Entry 8ARK (X-ray diffraction, 3.22 A resolution); this record covers chain A.

Chain A:
Molecule: ATP-dependent RNA helicase DBP2
From: Saccharomyces cerevisiae
Notes: EC 3.6.4.13
Reference sequence: P24783 (DBP2_YEAST); numbering as in UniProt (aligned over 1-546)
Amino-acid sequence (546 residues; numbered 1 to 546; the number before each row is that of its first residue):
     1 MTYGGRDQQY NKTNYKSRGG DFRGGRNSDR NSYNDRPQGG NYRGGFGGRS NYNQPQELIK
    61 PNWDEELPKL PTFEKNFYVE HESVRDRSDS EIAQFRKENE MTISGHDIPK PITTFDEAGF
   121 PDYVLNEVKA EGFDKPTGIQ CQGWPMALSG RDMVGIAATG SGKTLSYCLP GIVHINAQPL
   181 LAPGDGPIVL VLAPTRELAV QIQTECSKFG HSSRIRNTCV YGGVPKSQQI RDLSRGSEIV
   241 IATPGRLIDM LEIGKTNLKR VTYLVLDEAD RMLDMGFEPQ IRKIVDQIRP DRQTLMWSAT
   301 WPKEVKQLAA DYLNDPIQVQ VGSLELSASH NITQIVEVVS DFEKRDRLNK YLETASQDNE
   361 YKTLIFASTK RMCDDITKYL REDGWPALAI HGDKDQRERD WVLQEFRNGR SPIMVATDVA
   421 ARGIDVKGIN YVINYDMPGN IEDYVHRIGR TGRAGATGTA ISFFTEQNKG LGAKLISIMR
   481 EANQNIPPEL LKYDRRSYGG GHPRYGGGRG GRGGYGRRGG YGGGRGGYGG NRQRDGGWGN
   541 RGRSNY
Not modelled in the structure: 1-56, 497-546
Swiss-Prot annotation at these positions:
  - region: Y505 to G530 (RNA-binding RGG-box)
  - motif: T113 to C141 (Q motif), D267 to D270 (DEAD box)
  - binding site (ATP): A157 to T164
  - modified residue: R18 (Omega-N-methylarginine), R43 (Omega-N-methylarginine), S88 (Phosphoserine), S90 (Phosphoserine), R509 (Dimethylated arginine), R512 (Dimethylated arginine), R518 (Dimethylated arginine), R525 (Dimethylated arginine)
  - cross-link: K474 (Glycyl lysine isopeptide (Lys-Gly) (interchain with G-Cter in ubiquitin))
  - mutagenesis: K163 (K163N: Abolishes enzymatic activity; K163R: Decreases nonsense-mediated mRNA decay), E268 (E268D: Decreases nonsense-mediated mRNA decay; E268Q: Abolishes enzymatic activity), T300 (T300A: Decreases nonsense-mediated mRNA decay), R447 (R447K: Decreases nonsense-mediated mRNA decay)
What the authors report for this chain:
  - conformationally variable residues (loop rearrangement): R495, R496
  - mutagenesis - R495A/R496A: increased catalytic activity
  - mutagenesis - E80A/H81A: unchanged catalytic activity on unwinding
  - mutagenesis - Y78E: abolished catalytic activity on unwinding
  - mutagenesis - Y78E (3-fold), E80A/H81A (2.2-fold), Q484A: decreased catalytic activity (ATPase activity)
  - mutagenesis - F73A, F77A/Y78A: abolished catalytic activity (ATPase activity)
  - mutagenesis - Y78A: unchanged catalytic activity (ATPase activity)
  - mutagenesis - Y221C/G392C/D393C: abolished catalytic activity on in the absence of 2 mM TCEP
  - mutagenesis - Y221C, G392C/D393C: unchanged catalytic activity (unwinding activity)

In short:
From UniProt: 8 ATP-binding residues and 4 mutagenesis sites. The paper reports that Y78E, E80A/H81A and Q484A
reduce catalytic activity (ATPase activity); conformational variability at R495 and R496; 10 substitutions
were tested in all.
Chain A is ATP-dependent RNA helicase DBP2 (Saccharomyces cerevisiae); the structure, Crystal structure of
DEAD-box protein Dbp2 in apo form, was determined by X-ray diffraction, deposited together with 8ARP.
